Entry 5ULE (X-ray diffraction, 2.80 A resolution); this record covers chains A and B.

[Chain A (and B)]
Molecule: Transporter, NadC family
Source organism: Vibrio cholerae serotype O1 (strain ATCC 39315 / El Tor Inaba N16961)
Notes: chain B of this document is another copy of the same molecule, construct and numbering; everything in this record applies to it too
Reference sequence: Q9KNE0 (Q9KNE0_VIBCH); numbering as in UniProt (aligned over 18-462)
Chain sequence (445 residues; each row starts with the number of its first residue):
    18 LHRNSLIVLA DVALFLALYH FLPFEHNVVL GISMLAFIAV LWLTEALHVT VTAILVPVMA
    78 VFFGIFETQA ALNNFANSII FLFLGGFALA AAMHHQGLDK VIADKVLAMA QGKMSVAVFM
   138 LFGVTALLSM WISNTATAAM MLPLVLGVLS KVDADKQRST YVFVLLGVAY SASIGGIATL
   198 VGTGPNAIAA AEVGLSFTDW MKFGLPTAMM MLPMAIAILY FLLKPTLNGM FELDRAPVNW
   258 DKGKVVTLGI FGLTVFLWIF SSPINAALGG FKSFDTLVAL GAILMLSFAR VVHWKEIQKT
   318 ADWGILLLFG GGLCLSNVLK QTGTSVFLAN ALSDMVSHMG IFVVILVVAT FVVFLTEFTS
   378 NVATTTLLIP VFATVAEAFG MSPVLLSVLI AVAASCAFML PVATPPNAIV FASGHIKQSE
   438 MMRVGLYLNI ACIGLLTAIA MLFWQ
Differences from the reference sequence: conflict T200 (Ser in Q9KNE0), G201 (Pro in Q9KNE0), I322 (Val in Q9KNE0), T376 (Ala in Q9KNE0), V379 (Thr in Q9KNE0), T381 (Ser in Q9KNE0), T382 (Ala in Q9KNE0), T383 (Ala in Q9KNE0)
Ion coordination: Na+ site 1: S146, S150, N151, G199; Na+ site 2: T373, T376, N378, A420
Residues lining bound ligands: succinic acid (SIN): S150, N151, T152, G199, T200, S377, N378, V379, T421, P422
What the authors report for this chain:
  - mutagenesis - S146A (Kd 36.9 mM): decreased binding to Na+
  - mutagenesis - T373A (Kd >800 mM): abolished binding to Na+

[Interface between chain A and chain B]
Pairs across the interface (71):
  H19(A) - R307(B)
  N21(A) - R307(B)
  S22(A) - F305(B)
  V25(A) - F305(B)  hydrophobic
  A63(A) - R307(B)  hydrogen bond (backbone-side chain)
  H65(A) - W311(B)
  T67(A) - W311(B)
  V68(A) - L301(B)
  V68(A) - S304(B)
  I71(A) - L297(B)  hydrophobic
  L72(A) - L301(B)  hydrophobic
  V75(A) - L301(B)  hydrophobic
  V78(A) - F288(B)
  V78(A) - L294(B)  hydrophobic
  F79(A) - F288(B)
  F79(A) - L294(B)  hydrophobic
  E84(A) - K289(B)
  T85(A) - K289(B)
  T85(A) - S290(B)  hydrogen bond (side chain-backbone)
  T85(A) - L294(B)
  Q86(A) - A93(B)  hydrogen bond (side chain-backbone)
  Q86(A) - N94(B)
  Q86(A) - S95(B)  hydrogen bond (side chain-backbone)
  L89(A) - A93(B)
  L89(A) - F98(B)  hydrophobic
  N90(A) - N90(B)
  N90(A) - A93(B)
  F92(A) - F98(B)  hydrophobic
  A93(A) - Q86(B)  hydrogen bond (backbone-side chain)
  A93(A) - L89(B)
  A93(A) - N90(B)
  A93(A) - A93(B)  hydrophobic
  N94(A) - Q86(B)
  S95(A) - Q86(B)  hydrogen bond (backbone-side chain)
  F98(A) - L89(B)  hydrophobic
  F98(A) - F92(B)  hydrophobic
  F288(A) - V78(B)
  F288(A) - F79(B)
  K289(A) - E84(B)
  K289(A) - T85(B)
  S290(A) - T85(B)  hydrogen bond (backbone-side chain)
  L294(A) - V78(B)  hydrophobic
  L294(A) - F79(B)  hydrophobic
  L294(A) - T85(B)
  L297(A) - I71(B)  hydrophobic
  L301(A) - V68(B)
  L301(A) - L72(B)  hydrophobic
  L301(A) - V75(B)  hydrophobic
  S304(A) - V68(B)
  F305(A) - S22(B)
  F305(A) - V25(B)  hydrophobic
  F305(A) - L64(B)
  R307(A) - H19(B)
  R307(A) - N21(B)
  R307(A) - A63(B)  hydrogen bond (side chain-backbone)
  W311(A) - H65(B)
  W311(A) - T67(B)
  W311(A) - G321(B)
  W311(A) - L324(B)  hydrophobic
  Q315(A) - A318(B)
  Q315(A) - D319(B)  hydrogen bond
  Q315(A) - W320(B)
  Q315(A) - G321(B)  hydrogen bond (side chain-backbone)
  A318(A) - Q315(B)
  D319(A) - Q315(B)  hydrogen bond
  W320(A) - Q315(B)
  W320(A) - W320(B)
  G321(A) - W311(B)
  G321(A) - Q315(B)  hydrogen bond (backbone-side chain)
  L324(A) - W311(B)  hydrophobic
  L324(A) - W320(B)  hydrophobic
Other interface residues (no listed pair), chain A (44 interface residues in all): L26, L64, L101, T293, I300
Other interface residues (no listed pair), chain B (44 interface residues in all): L26, L101, T293, I300

[Summary]
Chain A and chain B each contribute 44 residues to their interface; the contacts include 12 hydrogen bonds.
Among the polar pairs are A63(A)-R307(B), T85(A)-S290(B) and Q86(A)-A93(B). Chain A binds succinic acid. From
the paper: S146A of chain A reduces binding to Na+; T373A of chain A abolishes binding to Na+.
Both chains are Transporter, NadC family (Vibrio cholerae serotype O1 (strain ATCC 39315 / El Tor Inaba
N16961)). Entry 5ULE (Structure and function of the divalent anion/Na+ symporter from Vibrio cholerae and a
humanized variant) was determined by X-ray diffraction together with 5UL7, 5UL9 and 5ULD from the same study.
